Entry 1ZNJ (X-ray diffraction, 2.00 A resolution); this record covers chains F and J of the 12 polymer chains in the assembly.

Chain F (and J):
Molecule: Insulin
From: Homo sapiens
Notes: chain J of this document is another copy of the same molecule, construct and numbering; everything in this record applies to it too
Reference sequence: P01308 (INS_HUMAN); residues 1-30 here correspond to UniProt positions 25-54 (UniProt number = residue number + 24)
Amino-acid sequence (30 residues; each row starts with the number of its first residue):
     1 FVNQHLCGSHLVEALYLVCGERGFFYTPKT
Disordered / not traced: 30 (chain J: fully traced)
Bound ions: Zn2+: H10 (together with chloride ion) (shared with 1 residue of chain B; H10(J) of chain J)
Small-molecule neighbours: phenol (IPH): C7, H10, L11, A14

Chain F / chain J interface:
Pairs across the interface - 5 pairs, chain F then chain J:
  N3(F) - F1(J)
  C7(F) - V2(J)  hydrophobic
  H10(F) - L6(J)
  H10(F) - S9(J)  hydrogen bond
  H10(F) - H10(J)  hydrogen bond
Also at the interface, not in a pair above, chain F (4 interface residues in all): Q4

In short:
Chain F and chain J form an interface of 4 and 5 residues respectively; the contacts include 2 hydrogen bonds.
Polar contacts include H10(F)-S9(J) and H10(F)-H10(J). Chain F binds phenol.
Both chains are Insulin (Homo sapiens). Entry 1ZNJ (Insulin, monoclinic crystal form) was determined by X-ray
diffraction.
